PDB entry 7S60 | electron microscopy, 3.70 A resolution | chains B and C of the 5 polymer chains in the assembly

# Chain B (and C)
Name: ATP-sensitive inward rectifier potassium channel 11
Source organism: Homo sapiens
Notes: chain C of this document is another copy of the same molecule, construct and numbering; everything in this record applies to it too
Reference sequence: B2RC52 (B2RC52_HUMAN); residue numbers follow UniProt; this construct covers 1-390
Sequence (390 residues; numbered 1 to 390; the number before each row is that of its first residue):
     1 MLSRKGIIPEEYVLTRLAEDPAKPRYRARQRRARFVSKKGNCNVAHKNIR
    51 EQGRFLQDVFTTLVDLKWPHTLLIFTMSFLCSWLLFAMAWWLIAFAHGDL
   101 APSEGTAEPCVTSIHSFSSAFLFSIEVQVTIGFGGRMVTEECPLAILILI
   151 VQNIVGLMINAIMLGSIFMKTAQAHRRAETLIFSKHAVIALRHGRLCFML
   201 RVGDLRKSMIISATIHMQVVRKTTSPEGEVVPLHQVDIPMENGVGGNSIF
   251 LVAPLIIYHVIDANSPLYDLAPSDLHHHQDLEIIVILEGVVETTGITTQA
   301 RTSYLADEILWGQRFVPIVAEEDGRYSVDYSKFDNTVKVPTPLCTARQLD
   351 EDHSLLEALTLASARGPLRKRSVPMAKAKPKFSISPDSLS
Not modelled in the structure: 1-31, 353-390
Differences from the reference sequence: engineered mutation S166 (Cys in B2RC52), D334 (Gly in B2RC52)

# How chain B and chain C interact
Contacting residue pairs - 136 pairs, chain B then chain C:
  A33(B) with E321(C); G324(C); Y326(C), hydrogen bond (backbone-side chain)
  R34(B) with Y326(C)
  F35(B) with V252(C), hydrophobic; Y326(C), hydrophobic
  C42(B) with M209(C), hydrophobic; V252(C), hydrophobic
  N43(B) with R325(C); Y326(C), hydrogen bond (backbone-backbone)
  V44(B) with V252(C), hydrophobic; Y326(C)
  A45(B) with Y326(C), hydrogen bond (backbone-backbone); S327(C)
  H46(B) with D204(C), hydrogen bond (side chain-backbone); L205(C); R206(C); V252(C); V328(C); Y330(C), hydrogen bond
  K47(B) with S327(C); V328(C), hydrogen bond (backbone-backbone); D329(C); Y330(C), hydrogen bond (backbone-backbone)
  N48(B) with D329(C), hydrogen bond; Y330(C); S331(C)
  I49(B) with L205(C), hydrophobic
  R50(B) with S331(C)
  R54(B) with K39(C); E179(C), hydrogen bond (side chain-backbone); T180(C); L181(C), hydrogen bond (side chain-backbone); I182(C)
  F55(B) with L205(C); R206(C)
  Q57(B) with R176(C); E179(C)
  D58(B) with R176(C); R177(C); T180(C); R206(C), salt bridge
  F60(B) with F168(C), hydrophobic; T171(C); A172(C), hydrophobic
  T61(B) with R206(C), hydrogen bond
  T62(B) with R206(C), hydrogen bond
  V64(B) with T293(C)
  D65(B) with S208(C); T293(C)
  F123(B) with F133(C), hydrophobic
  T130(B) with V129(C); T130(C)
  I131(B) with I131(C)
  G132(B) with I131(C); G132(C); F133(C)
  F133(B) with F133(C)
  G134(B) with F133(C)
  R136(B) with F133(C)
  M137(B) with F133(C), hydrophobic; G135(C)
  V138(B) with L122(C); F133(C), hydrophobic; R136(C), hydrogen bond (backbone-side chain)
  T139(B) with L122(C)
  E140(B) with H115(C), salt bridge; S119(C); R136(C), salt bridge
  I146(B) with F121(C), hydrophobic; L122(C), hydrophobic
  L149(B) with L122(C), hydrophobic; I125(C), hydrophobic
  I150(B) with L80(C), hydrophobic; W83(C), hydrophobic; F121(C), hydrophobic
  N153(B) with W83(C); I125(C); V129(C); I131(C)
  I154(B) with F75(C); T76(C); F79(C), hydrophobic
  L157(B) with F79(C), hydrophobic; V129(C), hydrophobic; N160(C); L164(C)
  M158(B) with F75(C), hydrophobic; I167(C), hydrophobic
  A161(B) with L164(C), hydrophobic; I167(C), hydrophobic
  I162(B) with T171(C)
  G165(B) with F168(C)
  S166(B) with F168(C)
  M169(B) with F168(C), hydrophobic; T294(C)
  Q173(B) with T293(C)
  H175(B) with E292(C)
  H216(B) with S248(C), hydrogen bond
  Q218(B) with F250(C)
  E227(B) with L191(C); R192(C); H193(C), hydrogen bond (side chain-backbone); G194(C), hydrogen bond (side chain-backbone); R314(C), hydrogen bond (backbone-side chain)
  G228(B) with R314(C)
  E229(B) with R192(C), salt bridge; M199(C); R314(C), salt bridge
  V230(B) with P317(C)
  V231(B) with I256(C), hydrophobic
  P232(B) with P317(C), hydrophobic; V319(C)
  L233(B) with V319(C), hydrophobic; Y326(C), hydrophobic
  H234(B) with R192(C)
  Q235(B) with F250(C)
  V236(B) with N242(C)
  D237(B) with N242(C), hydrogen bond; V244(C); S248(C)
  I238(B) with V244(C)
  P239(B) with V244(C)
  I284(B) with F250(C), hydrophobic
  I286(B) with F250(C), hydrophobic
  E288(B) with I211(C); S212(C), hydrogen bond (side chain-backbone)
  I296(B) with G295(C)
  T297(B) with I211(C); V290(C)
  T298(B) with I211(C)
  Q299(B) with I211(C); F250(C)
  R301(B) with M209(C); F250(C); E292(C), salt bridge
Also at the interface, not in a pair above, chain B (74 interface residues in all): E51, E126, V127, S225, P226
Also at the interface, not in a pair above, chain C (74 interface residues in all): L72, S113, R195, K207, I210, I249, A253, L255, E322

# In short
Chain B and chain C each contribute 74 residues to their interface, with 19 hydrogen bonds and 6 salt bridges.
Among the polar pairs are D58(B)-R206(C), E140(B)-H115(C) and E140(B)-R136(C).
Both chains are ATP-sensitive inward rectifier potassium channel 11 (Homo sapiens). Entry 7S60 (Human KATP
channel in open conformation, focused on Kir and one SUR, position 4) was determined by electron microscopy
together with 7S5X, 7S5Y, 7S5Z and 7S61 from the same study.
